6ZTX - chains B and C of the 4 polymer chains in the assembly; structure by X-ray diffraction, 1.30 A resolution.

== Chain B (and C) ==
Name: Catalase HPII
From: Escherichia coli K12
Notes: EC 1.11.1.6; engineered mutation(s): R37S, S99D, K372N, R521S; chain C of this document is another copy of the same molecule, construct and numbering; everything in this record applies to it too
UniProtKB: P21179 (CATE_ECOLI); residues 1-753 here = UniProt positions 1-753
Amino-acid sequence (753 residues; row label = number of the first residue in the row):
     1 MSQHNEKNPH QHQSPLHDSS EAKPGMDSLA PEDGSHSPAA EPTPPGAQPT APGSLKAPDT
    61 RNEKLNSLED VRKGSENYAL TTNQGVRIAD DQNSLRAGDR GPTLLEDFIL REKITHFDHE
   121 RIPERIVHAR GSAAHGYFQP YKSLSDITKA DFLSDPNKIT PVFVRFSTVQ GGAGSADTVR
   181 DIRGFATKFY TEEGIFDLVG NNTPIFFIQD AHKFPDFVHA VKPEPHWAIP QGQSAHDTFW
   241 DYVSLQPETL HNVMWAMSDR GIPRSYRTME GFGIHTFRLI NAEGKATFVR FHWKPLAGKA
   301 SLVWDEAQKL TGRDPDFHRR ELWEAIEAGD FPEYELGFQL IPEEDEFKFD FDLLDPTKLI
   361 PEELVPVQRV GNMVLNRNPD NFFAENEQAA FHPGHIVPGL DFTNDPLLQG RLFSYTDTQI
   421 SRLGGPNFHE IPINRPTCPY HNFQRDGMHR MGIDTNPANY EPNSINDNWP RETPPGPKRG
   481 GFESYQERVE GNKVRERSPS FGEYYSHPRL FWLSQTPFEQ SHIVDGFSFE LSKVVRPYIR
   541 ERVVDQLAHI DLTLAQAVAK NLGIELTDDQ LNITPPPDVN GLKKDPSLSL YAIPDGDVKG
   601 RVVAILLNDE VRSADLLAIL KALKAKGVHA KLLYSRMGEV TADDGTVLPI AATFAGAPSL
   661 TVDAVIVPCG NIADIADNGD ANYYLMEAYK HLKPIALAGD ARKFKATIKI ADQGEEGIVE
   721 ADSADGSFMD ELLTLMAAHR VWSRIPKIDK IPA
Disordered / not traced: 1-26
Differences from the reference sequence: variant Ser-37 (Arg in P21179), Asp-99 (Ser in P21179), Asn-372 (Lys in P21179), Ser-521 (Arg in P21179)
Ion coordination: cis-heme d hydroxychlorin gamma-spirolactone Fe near Tyr-415 (its only coordinating residue here)
Small-molecule neighbours:
  - cis-heme d hydroxychlorin gamma-spirolactone (HDD), molecule 1: Ile-114, Phe-117, Asp-118
  - cis-heme d hydroxychlorin gamma-spirolactone (HDD), molecule 2: Arg-125, Ile-126, Val-127, His-128, Arg-165, Ser-167, Gly-184, Phe-185, Ala-186, Val-199, Gly-200, Asn-201, Phe-206, Ala-211, Phe-214, Ile-274, His-275, Ala-389, Phe-391, Leu-407, Gly-410, Arg-411, Ser-414, Tyr-415, Thr-418, Gln-419, Arg-422

== How chain B and chain C interact ==
Residue-residue contacts (270):
  Leu-29(B) / Arg-542(C)  hydrogen bond (backbone-side chain)
  Ala-30(B) / Arg-542(C)
  Pro-31(B) / Tyr-538(C)
  Pro-31(B) / Arg-542(C)
  Ser-35(B) / Tyr-538(C)
  His-36(B) / Arg-536(C)  hydrogen bond (backbone-side chain)
  His-36(B) / Tyr-538(C)
  Pro-49(B) / Val-535(C)
  Pro-49(B) / Arg-536(C)
  Thr-50(B) / His-226(C)  hydrogen bond
  Thr-50(B) / Trp-227(C)
  Ala-51(B) / His-226(C)
  Pro-52(B) / His-226(C)
  Asp-90(B) / Arg-495(C)
  Asp-91(B) / His-212(C)  salt bridge
  Asp-91(B) / Lys-213(C)
  Asp-91(B) / Asp-216(C)
  Gln-92(B) / Asp-210(C)
  Gln-92(B) / Lys-213(C)  hydrogen bond
  Gln-92(B) / Arg-497(C)  hydrogen bond (backbone-side chain)
  Asn-93(B) / Asp-210(C)
  Asn-93(B) / His-212(C)
  Asn-93(B) / Arg-495(C)
  Asn-93(B) / Glu-496(C)
  Asn-93(B) / Arg-497(C)  hydrogen bond
  Ser-94(B) / Asp-210(C)  hydrogen bond
  Ser-94(B) / His-212(C)
  Ser-94(B) / Val-494(C)
  Ser-94(B) / Arg-495(C)
  Leu-95(B) / Lys-493(C)
  Leu-95(B) / Val-494(C)
  Leu-95(B) / Arg-495(C)
  Arg-96(B) / Asp-210(C)  salt bridge
  Arg-96(B) / Pro-406(C)
  Arg-96(B) / Asn-492(C)
  Arg-96(B) / Lys-493(C)
  Arg-96(B) / Val-494(C)  hydrogen bond (backbone-backbone)
  Arg-96(B) / Glu-496(C)  hydrogen bond (side chain-backbone)
  Arg-96(B) / Arg-497(C)
  Ala-97(B) / Val-489(C)  hydrophobic
  Ala-97(B) / Asn-492(C)
  Gly-98(B) / Gly-491(C)
  Gly-98(B) / Asn-492(C)  hydrogen bond (backbone-backbone)
  Gly-98(B) / Val-494(C)
  Asp-99(B) / Val-494(C)
  Asp-99(B) / Glu-496(C)
  Asp-99(B) / Ser-498(C)
  Asp-99(B) / Pro-499(C)
  Arg-100(B) / Glu-346(C)  salt bridge
  Arg-100(B) / Phe-347(C)
  Arg-100(B) / Asp-352(C)  salt bridge
  Arg-100(B) / Leu-354(C)
  Arg-100(B) / Asn-404(C)  hydrogen bond (backbone-side chain)
  Gly-101(B) / Asn-404(C)
  Pro-102(B) / Asn-404(C)
  Pro-102(B) / Gln-409(C)
  Pro-102(B) / Val-489(C)
  Thr-103(B) / Gln-409(C)  hydrogen bond (backbone-side chain)
  Leu-104(B) / Lys-493(C)
  Glu-106(B) / Lys-493(C)  salt bridge
  Asp-107(B) / Arg-495(C)  salt bridge
  Ile-109(B) / His-212(C)
  Ile-109(B) / Arg-495(C)
  Leu-110(B) / His-212(C)
  Arg-111(B) / Phe-413(C)
  Lys-113(B) / His-212(C)  hydrogen bond (side chain-backbone)
  Lys-113(B) / Asp-216(C)  salt bridge
  Ile-114(B) / Ala-211(C)
  Ile-114(B) / Pro-215(C)
  Ile-114(B) / Phe-413(C)  hydrophobic
  Ile-114(B) / Ser-414(C)
  Thr-115(B) / Phe-413(C)
  Thr-115(B) / Asp-417(C)
  Phe-117(B) / Ile-126(C)  hydrophobic
  Phe-117(B) / Phe-214(C)  hydrophobic
  Phe-117(B) / Pro-215(C)  hydrophobic
  Phe-117(B) / Val-218(C)  hydrophobic
  Asp-118(B) / Ile-126(C)
  Asp-118(B) / Phe-413(C)
  Asp-118(B) / Ser-414(C)  hydrogen bond
  Asp-118(B) / Asp-417(C)
  Asp-118(B) / Thr-418(C)  hydrogen bond (backbone-side chain)
  His-119(B) / Asp-417(C)  salt bridge
  His-119(B) / Thr-418(C)
  His-119(B) / Ser-421(C)  hydrogen bond
  Glu-120(B) / Ile-126(C)
  Glu-120(B) / His-219(C)  salt bridge
  Arg-121(B) / Pro-123(C)
  Arg-121(B) / Glu-124(C)
  Arg-121(B) / Ile-126(C)  hydrogen bond (side chain-backbone)
  Arg-121(B) / Lys-222(C)
  Pro-123(B) / Arg-121(C)
  Glu-124(B) / Arg-121(C)
  Ile-126(B) / Phe-117(C)  hydrophobic
  Ile-126(B) / Asp-118(C)
  Ile-126(B) / Glu-120(C)
  Ile-126(B) / Arg-121(C)  hydrogen bond (backbone-side chain)
  Gly-174(B) / Gly-174(C)
  Gly-174(B) / Ser-175(C)  hydrogen bond (backbone-backbone)
  Gly-174(B) / Gln-231(C)
  Ser-175(B) / Gly-174(C)  hydrogen bond (backbone-backbone)
  Asp-210(B) / Gln-92(C)
  Asp-210(B) / Asn-93(C)
  Asp-210(B) / Ser-94(C)  hydrogen bond
  Asp-210(B) / Arg-96(C)  salt bridge
  Ala-211(B) / Ile-114(C)
  His-212(B) / Asp-91(C)  salt bridge
  His-212(B) / Asn-93(C)
  His-212(B) / Ser-94(C)
  His-212(B) / Ile-109(C)
  His-212(B) / Leu-110(C)
  His-212(B) / Lys-113(C)  hydrogen bond (backbone-side chain)
  Lys-213(B) / Asp-91(C)
  Lys-213(B) / Gln-92(C)  hydrogen bond
  Phe-214(B) / Phe-117(C)  hydrophobic
  Pro-215(B) / Ile-114(C)
  Pro-215(B) / Phe-117(C)  hydrophobic
  Asp-216(B) / Asp-91(C)
  Asp-216(B) / Lys-113(C)  salt bridge
  Val-218(B) / Phe-117(C)  hydrophobic
  His-219(B) / Glu-120(C)  salt bridge
  Lys-222(B) / Arg-121(C)
  Pro-225(B) / Asn-381(C)
  Pro-225(B) / Phe-382(C)  hydrogen bond (backbone-backbone)
  His-226(B) / Thr-50(C)  hydrogen bond
  His-226(B) / Ala-51(C)
  His-226(B) / Pro-52(C)
  His-226(B) / Trp-323(C)
  His-226(B) / Asp-380(C)
  His-226(B) / Phe-382(C)  hydrogen bond (backbone-backbone)
  Trp-227(B) / Thr-50(C)
  Trp-227(B) / Arg-319(C)
  Trp-227(B) / Arg-320(C)
  Trp-227(B) / Trp-323(C)  hydrophobic
  Trp-227(B) / Phe-382(C)
  Ala-228(B) / Arg-319(C)  hydrogen bond (backbone-side chain)
  Ala-228(B) / Phe-382(C)  hydrophobic
  Ile-229(B) / Asp-316(C)
  Ile-229(B) / Arg-319(C)
  Ile-229(B) / Arg-320(C)
  Pro-230(B) / Asp-316(C)
  Gln-231(B) / Gly-174(C)
  Gln-231(B) / Asp-316(C)  hydrogen bond (backbone-side chain)
  Gln-233(B) / Pro-315(C)
  Asp-305(B) / Arg-313(C)  salt bridge
  Gln-308(B) / Gly-312(C)
  Gln-308(B) / Arg-313(C)  hydrogen bond
  Lys-309(B) / Lys-309(C)
  Lys-309(B) / Arg-313(C)
  Thr-311(B) / Gly-312(C)  hydrogen bond (side chain-backbone)
  Gly-312(B) / Gln-308(C)
  Gly-312(B) / Thr-311(C)  hydrogen bond (backbone-side chain)
  Gly-312(B) / Gly-312(C)
  Arg-313(B) / Asp-305(C)  salt bridge
  Arg-313(B) / Gln-308(C)  hydrogen bond
  Arg-313(B) / Lys-309(C)
  Pro-315(B) / Gln-233(C)
  Asp-316(B) / Ile-229(C)
  Asp-316(B) / Pro-230(C)
  Asp-316(B) / Gln-231(C)  hydrogen bond (side chain-backbone)
  Arg-319(B) / Trp-227(C)
  Arg-319(B) / Ala-228(C)  hydrogen bond (side chain-backbone)
  Arg-319(B) / Ile-229(C)
  Arg-320(B) / Trp-227(C)
  Arg-320(B) / Ile-229(C)
  Trp-323(B) / His-226(C)
  Trp-323(B) / Trp-227(C)  hydrophobic
  Glu-346(B) / Arg-100(C)  salt bridge
  Phe-347(B) / Arg-100(C)
  Asp-352(B) / Arg-100(C)  salt bridge
  Leu-354(B) / Arg-100(C)
  Asp-380(B) / His-226(C)
  Asn-381(B) / Pro-225(C)
  Phe-382(B) / Pro-225(C)  hydrogen bond (backbone-backbone)
  Phe-382(B) / His-226(C)  hydrogen bond (backbone-backbone)
  Phe-382(B) / Trp-227(C)
  Phe-382(B) / Ala-228(C)  hydrophobic
  Asn-404(B) / Arg-100(C)  hydrogen bond (side chain-backbone)
  Asn-404(B) / Gly-101(C)
  Asn-404(B) / Pro-102(C)
  Pro-406(B) / Arg-96(C)
  Gln-409(B) / Pro-102(C)
  Gln-409(B) / Thr-103(C)  hydrogen bond (side chain-backbone)
  Phe-413(B) / Arg-111(C)
  Phe-413(B) / Ile-114(C)  hydrophobic
  Phe-413(B) / Thr-115(C)
  Phe-413(B) / Asp-118(C)
  Ser-414(B) / Ile-114(C)
  Ser-414(B) / Asp-118(C)  hydrogen bond
  Asp-417(B) / Thr-115(C)
  Asp-417(B) / Asp-118(C)
  Asp-417(B) / His-119(C)  salt bridge
  Thr-418(B) / Asp-118(C)  hydrogen bond (side chain-backbone)
  Thr-418(B) / His-119(C)
  Ser-421(B) / His-119(C)  hydrogen bond
  Val-489(B) / Ala-97(C)  hydrophobic
  Val-489(B) / Pro-102(C)
  Gly-491(B) / Gly-98(C)
  Asn-492(B) / Arg-96(C)
  Asn-492(B) / Ala-97(C)
  Asn-492(B) / Gly-98(C)  hydrogen bond (backbone-backbone)
  Lys-493(B) / Leu-95(C)
  Lys-493(B) / Arg-96(C)
  Lys-493(B) / Leu-104(C)
  Lys-493(B) / Glu-106(C)  salt bridge
  Val-494(B) / Ser-94(C)
  Val-494(B) / Leu-95(C)
  Val-494(B) / Arg-96(C)  hydrogen bond (backbone-backbone)
  Val-494(B) / Gly-98(C)
  Val-494(B) / Asp-99(C)
  Arg-495(B) / Asp-90(C)
  Arg-495(B) / Asn-93(C)
  Arg-495(B) / Ser-94(C)
  Arg-495(B) / Leu-95(C)
  Arg-495(B) / Asp-107(C)  salt bridge
  Arg-495(B) / Ile-109(C)
  Glu-496(B) / Asn-93(C)
  Glu-496(B) / Arg-96(C)  hydrogen bond (backbone-side chain)
  Glu-496(B) / Asp-99(C)
  Arg-497(B) / Gln-92(C)  hydrogen bond (side chain-backbone)
  Arg-497(B) / Asn-93(C)  hydrogen bond
  Arg-497(B) / Arg-96(C)
  Ser-498(B) / Asp-99(C)
  Ser-498(B) / Arg-100(C)
  Pro-499(B) / Asp-99(C)
  Ser-532(B) / Met-637(C)
  Lys-533(B) / Gly-656(C)  hydrogen bond (side chain-backbone)
  Val-535(B) / Pro-49(C)
  Arg-536(B) / His-36(C)  hydrogen bond (side chain-backbone)
  Arg-536(B) / Pro-49(C)
  Tyr-538(B) / Pro-31(C)
  Tyr-538(B) / Ser-35(C)
  Tyr-538(B) / His-36(C)
  Arg-540(B) / Met-637(C)
  Arg-542(B) / Leu-29(C)  hydrogen bond (side chain-backbone)
  Arg-542(B) / Ala-30(C)
  Arg-542(B) / Pro-31(C)
  Lys-560(B) / Arg-636(C)
  Asn-561(B) / Arg-636(C)
  Asn-561(B) / Met-637(C)  hydrogen bond (backbone-backbone)
  Leu-562(B) / Met-637(C)
  Leu-562(B) / Gly-638(C)
  Gly-563(B) / Met-637(C)
  Arg-636(B) / Lys-560(C)
  Arg-636(B) / Asn-561(C)
  Met-637(B) / Ser-532(C)
  Met-637(B) / Arg-540(C)
  Met-637(B) / Asn-561(C)  hydrogen bond (backbone-backbone)
  Met-637(B) / Leu-562(C)
  Met-637(B) / Gly-563(C)
  Gly-638(B) / Leu-562(C)
  Gly-656(B) / Lys-533(C)  hydrogen bond (backbone-side chain)
  Asp-677(B) / Lys-750(C)
  Gly-679(B) / Asp-749(C)  hydrogen bond (backbone-backbone)
  Gly-679(B) / Ile-751(C)
  Gly-679(B) / Pro-752(C)
  Asn-682(B) / Pro-752(C)
  Tyr-683(B) / Tyr-683(C)  hydrogen bond
  Tyr-683(B) / Pro-752(C)
  Tyr-683(B) / Ala-753(C)  hydrophobic
  Met-686(B) / Pro-752(C)  hydrophobic
  Asp-749(B) / Gly-679(C)  hydrogen bond (backbone-backbone)
  Lys-750(B) / Asp-677(C)
  Lys-750(B) / Gly-679(C)
  Ile-751(B) / Gly-679(C)
  Pro-752(B) / Gly-679(C)
  Pro-752(B) / Asn-682(C)
  Pro-752(B) / Tyr-683(C)
  Pro-752(B) / Met-686(C)  hydrophobic
  Ala-753(B) / Tyr-683(C)  hydrophobic
Also at the interface, not in a pair above, chain B (137 interface residues in all): Pro-38, Gln-48, Ile-122, Arg-125, Val-127, Arg-130, Ala-173, Leu-245, Gln-246, Glu-324, Ile-420, Glu-490, Ser-500, Phe-529, Asn-678, Lys-690
Also at the interface, not in a pair above, chain C (137 interface residues in all): Gln-48, Ile-122, Arg-125, Val-127, Arg-130, Leu-245, Gln-246, Glu-324, Pro-379, Ile-420, Glu-490, Ser-500, Phe-529, Ala-655, Asn-678, Asp-680

== Overview ==
Chain B and chain C each contribute 137 residues to their interface; the contacts include 55 hydrogen bonds
and 20 salt bridges. Among the polar pairs are Asp-91(B)/His-212(C), Arg-96(B)/Asp-210(C) and
Arg-100(B)/Glu-346(C). Chain B binds cis-heme d hydroxychlorin gamma-spirolactone.
Both chains are Catalase HPII (Escherichia coli K12). Entry 6ZTX (Crystal Structure of catalase HPII from
Escherichia coli (serendipitously crystallized)) was determined by X-ray diffraction together with 6ZTV and
6ZTW from the same study.
